Entry 1TJW (X-ray diffraction, 2.00 A resolution); this record covers chains A and C of the 4 polymer chains in the assembly.

Chain A (and C):
Protein: Delta crystallin II
Organism: Anas platyrhynchos
Notes: EC 4.3.2.1; fragment: Duck delta 2 crystallin; chain C of this document is another copy of the same molecule, construct and numbering; everything in this record applies to it too
Reference sequence: P24058 (CRD2_ANAPL); numbering as in UniProt (aligned over 1-468)
Sequence (474 residues; row label = number of the first residue in the row):
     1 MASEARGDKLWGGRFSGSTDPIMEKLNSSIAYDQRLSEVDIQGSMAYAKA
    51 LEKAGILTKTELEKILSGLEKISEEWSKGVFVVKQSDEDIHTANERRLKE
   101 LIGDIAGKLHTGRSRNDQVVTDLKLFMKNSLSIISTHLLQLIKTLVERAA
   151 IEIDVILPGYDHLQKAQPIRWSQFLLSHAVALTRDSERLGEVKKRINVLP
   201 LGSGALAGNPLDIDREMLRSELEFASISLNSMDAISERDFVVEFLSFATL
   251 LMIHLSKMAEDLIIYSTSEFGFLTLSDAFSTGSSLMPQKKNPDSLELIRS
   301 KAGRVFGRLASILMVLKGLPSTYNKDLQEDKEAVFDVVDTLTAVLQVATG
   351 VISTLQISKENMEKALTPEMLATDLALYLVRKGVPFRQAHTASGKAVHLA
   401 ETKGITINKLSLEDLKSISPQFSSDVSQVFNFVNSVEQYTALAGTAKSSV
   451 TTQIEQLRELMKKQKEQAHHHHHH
Disordered / not traced: 1-18, 468-474 (chain C: 1-19, 469-474)
Differences from the reference sequence: engineered mutation Asp161 (Thr in P24058); expression tag (469-474)
Small-molecule neighbours: argininosuccinate (AS1): Ser29, Asp33, His91, Ser114, Arg115, Asn116, Val119, Ala205, Tyr323, Leu327, Gln328, Lys331
What the authors report for this chain:
  - binding site for argininosuccinate: Asp161, His162
  - catalytic residues: Lys289 (proposed by the authors, not directly observed)
  - catalytic residues: His162, Ser283 (citing earlier work)
  - mutagenesis - T161D, K289A, K289R: abolished catalytic activity

Chain A / chain C interface:
Pairs across the interface (160):
  Gly107(A) - Phe386(C)
  Gly107(A) - Arg387(C)  hydrogen bond (backbone-side chain)
  Lys108(A) - Pro385(C)
  Thr111(A) - Val380(C)
  Thr111(A) - Phe386(C)
  Tyr160(A) - Leu206(C)
  Tyr160(A) - Ser321(C)
  Tyr160(A) - Thr322(C)  hydrogen bond (backbone-backbone)
  Asp161(A) - Tyr323(C)
  His162(A) - Tyr323(C)  hydrogen bond (backbone-backbone)
  His162(A) - Asn324(C)
  Gln167(A) - Leu206(C)
  Gln167(A) - Ala207(C)
  Ile169(A) - Leu206(C)  hydrophobic
  Ile169(A) - Ala207(C)  hydrophobic
  Ile169(A) - Met232(C)  hydrophobic
  Gln173(A) - Asn230(C)  hydrogen bond
  Gln173(A) - Ser231(C)  hydrogen bond
  Gln173(A) - Met232(C)
  Phe174(A) - Met232(C)  hydrophobic
  Leu176(A) - Asn230(C)
  Ser177(A) - Asn230(C)
  Ser177(A) - Met232(C)
  Ser177(A) - Asp233(C)
  His178(A) - Ser321(C)
  Val180(A) - Asn230(C)
  Val180(A) - Asp233(C)
  Ala181(A) - Asp233(C)
  Arg184(A) - Asp233(C)  salt bridge
  Arg184(A) - Glu237(C)  salt bridge
  Arg184(A) - Asp239(C)  salt bridge
  Glu187(A) - Arg195(C)  salt bridge
  Arg188(A) - Arg195(C)
  Arg188(A) - Asp239(C)  salt bridge
  Arg188(A) - Glu243(C)  salt bridge
  Glu191(A) - Glu191(C)
  Glu191(A) - Arg195(C)  salt bridge
  Arg195(A) - Glu187(C)  salt bridge
  Arg195(A) - Arg188(C)
  Arg195(A) - Glu191(C)  salt bridge
  Leu206(A) - Gln167(C)
  Leu206(A) - Ile169(C)  hydrophobic
  Ala207(A) - Gln167(C)
  Ala207(A) - Tyr439(C)
  Ala207(A) - Gly444(C)
  Ala207(A) - Thr445(C)  hydrogen bond (backbone-backbone)
  Gly208(A) - Tyr439(C)
  Gly208(A) - Gly444(C)
  Asn209(A) - Tyr439(C)
  Pro210(A) - Leu377(C)  hydrophobic
  Pro210(A) - Arg381(C)  hydrogen bond (backbone-side chain)
  Pro210(A) - Gln438(C)
  Pro210(A) - Tyr439(C)  hydrophobic
  Leu211(A) - Arg381(C)
  Asp212(A) - Thr440(C)  hydrogen bond
  Asp212(A) - Ala441(C)
  Ile213(A) - Ala441(C)
  Arg215(A) - Leu442(C)  hydrogen bond (side chain-backbone)
  Arg215(A) - Ala443(C)
  Ile227(A) - Leu442(C)  hydrophobic
  Ser228(A) - Ala443(C)
  Leu229(A) - Ala443(C)
  Leu229(A) - Gln453(C)
  Leu229(A) - Gln456(C)
  Leu229(A) - Leu457(C)  hydrophobic
  Leu229(A) - Leu460(C)  hydrophobic
  Asn230(A) - Gln173(C)  hydrogen bond
  Asn230(A) - Leu176(C)
  Asn230(A) - Ser177(C)
  Asn230(A) - Val180(C)
  Asn230(A) - Ala443(C)
  Asn230(A) - Gln453(C)
  Ser231(A) - Gln173(C)  hydrogen bond
  Ser231(A) - Ala443(C)  hydrogen bond (backbone-backbone)
  Met232(A) - Ile169(C)  hydrophobic
  Met232(A) - Gln173(C)
  Met232(A) - Phe174(C)  hydrophobic
  Met232(A) - Ser177(C)
  Asp233(A) - Ser177(C)
  Asp233(A) - Val180(C)
  Asp233(A) - Ala181(C)
  Asp233(A) - Arg184(C)  salt bridge
  Ser236(A) - Lys257(C)  hydrogen bond
  Glu237(A) - Arg184(C)  salt bridge
  Asp239(A) - Arg184(C)  salt bridge
  Asp239(A) - Arg188(C)  salt bridge
  Asp239(A) - Leu250(C)
  Asp239(A) - His254(C)  salt bridge
  Val242(A) - Leu250(C)  hydrophobic
  Glu243(A) - Arg188(C)  salt bridge
  Ser246(A) - Ser246(C)
  Thr249(A) - Leu313(C)
  Leu250(A) - Asp239(C)
  Leu250(A) - Val242(C)  hydrophobic
  Ile253(A) - Leu313(C)
  Ile253(A) - Leu316(C)  hydrophobic
  Ile253(A) - Lys317(C)
  His254(A) - Asp239(C)  salt bridge
  Ser256(A) - Lys317(C)
  Ser256(A) - Gly318(C)  hydrogen bond (side chain-backbone)
  Lys257(A) - Ser236(C)  hydrogen bond
  Lys257(A) - Leu319(C)
  Lys257(A) - Ser321(C)
  Glu260(A) - Gly318(C)
  Glu260(A) - Pro320(C)
  Asp261(A) - Pro320(C)
  Asp261(A) - Ser321(C)  hydrogen bond
  Arg299(A) - Lys317(C)
  Phe306(A) - Leu313(C)  hydrophobic
  Ala310(A) - Phe306(C)  hydrophobic
  Leu313(A) - Thr249(C)
  Leu313(A) - Ile253(C)
  Leu313(A) - Phe306(C)  hydrophobic
  Leu316(A) - Ile253(C)  hydrophobic
  Lys317(A) - Ile253(C)
  Lys317(A) - Ser256(C)
  Lys317(A) - Arg299(C)
  Gly318(A) - Ser256(C)  hydrogen bond (backbone-side chain)
  Gly318(A) - Glu260(C)
  Leu319(A) - Lys257(C)
  Pro320(A) - Glu260(C)
  Pro320(A) - Asp261(C)
  Ser321(A) - Tyr160(C)
  Ser321(A) - His178(C)
  Ser321(A) - Lys257(C)
  Ser321(A) - Asp261(C)  hydrogen bond
  Thr322(A) - Tyr160(C)  hydrogen bond (side chain-backbone)
  Tyr323(A) - Asp161(C)
  Tyr323(A) - His162(C)  hydrogen bond (backbone-backbone)
  Asn324(A) - His162(C)
  Lys325(A) - His162(C)
  Leu377(A) - Pro210(C)  hydrophobic
  Val380(A) - Thr111(C)
  Arg381(A) - Pro210(C)  hydrogen bond (side chain-backbone)
  Phe386(A) - Gly107(C)
  Phe386(A) - Thr111(C)
  Arg387(A) - Gly107(C)
  Gln438(A) - Pro210(C)
  Tyr439(A) - Ala207(C)
  Tyr439(A) - Gly208(C)
  Tyr439(A) - Asn209(C)
  Tyr439(A) - Pro210(C)  hydrophobic
  Thr440(A) - Asp212(C)  hydrogen bond
  Ala441(A) - Asn209(C)
  Ala441(A) - Asp212(C)
  Ala441(A) - Ile213(C)
  Leu442(A) - Arg215(C)  hydrogen bond (backbone-side chain)
  Leu442(A) - Ile227(C)  hydrophobic
  Ala443(A) - Arg215(C)
  Ala443(A) - Ser228(C)
  Ala443(A) - Leu229(C)
  Ala443(A) - Asn230(C)
  Ala443(A) - Ser231(C)  hydrogen bond (backbone-backbone)
  Gly444(A) - Ala207(C)
  Thr445(A) - Ala207(C)  hydrogen bond (backbone-backbone)
  Gln453(A) - Leu229(C)
  Gln453(A) - Asn230(C)
  Gln456(A) - Leu229(C)
  Leu457(A) - Leu229(C)  hydrophobic
  Leu460(A) - Leu229(C)  hydrophobic
Interface residues without a listed pair, chain A (88 interface residues in all): His110, Gly159, Leu163, Ala166, Ala302, Leu309, Pro385
Interface residues without a listed pair, chain C (90 interface residues in all): Ile56, Lys99, Lys108, Gly159, Leu163, Ala166, Ala205, Leu211, Ala302, Leu309, Ala310, Lys325

In short:
88 residues of chain A face 90 of chain C across their interface, with 25 hydrogen bonds and 16 salt bridges.
Among the polar pairs are Arg184(A)-Asp233(C), Arg184(A)-Glu237(C) and Arg184(A)-Asp239(C). Chain A binds
argininosuccinate. The paper reports catalytic residues Lys289(A), His162(A) and Ser283(A); T161D, K289A and
K289R of chain A abolish catalytic activity.
Chain A and chain C are both Delta crystallin II (Anas platyrhynchos); the structure, Crystal Structure of
T161D Duck Delta 2 Crystallin Mutant with bound argininosuccinate, was determined by X-ray diffraction,
deposited together with 1TJV.
